Entry 5T0D (X-ray diffraction, 2.86 A resolution); this record covers chains A and D of the 6 polymer chains in the assembly.

== Chain A ==
Protein: Hemagglutinin
From: H6N1 subtype
UniProtKB: A0A0J9X268 (A0A0J9X268_9INFA); residues -1 to 331 here correspond to UniProt positions 1-333 (UniProt number = residue number + 2)
Chain sequence (333 residues; each row starts with the number of its first residue; numbers below 1 keep their minus sign (Ala-1 is residue -1)):
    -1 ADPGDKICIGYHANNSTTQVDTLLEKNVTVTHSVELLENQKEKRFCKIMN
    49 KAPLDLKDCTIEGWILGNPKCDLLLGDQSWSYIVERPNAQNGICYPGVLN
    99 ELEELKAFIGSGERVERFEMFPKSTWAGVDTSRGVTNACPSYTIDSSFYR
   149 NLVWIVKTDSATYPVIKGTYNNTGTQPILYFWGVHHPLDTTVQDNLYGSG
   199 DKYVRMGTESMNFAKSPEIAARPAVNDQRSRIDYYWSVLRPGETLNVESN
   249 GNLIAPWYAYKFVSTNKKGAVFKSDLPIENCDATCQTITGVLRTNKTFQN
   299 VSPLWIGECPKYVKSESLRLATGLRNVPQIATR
Not modelled in the structure: -1 to 0, 331
Disulfide bonds: Cys44-Cys279, Cys57-Cys69, Cys92-Cys137, Cys283-Cys307
Covalently attached groups: N-acetylglucosamine (NAG) linked to Asn25, Asn169
Sequence notes: engineered mutation Asp225 (Gly227 in A0A0J9X268)
From the paper describing this entry:
  - binding site for beta-D-galactopyranose: Asp225
  - mutagenesis - A222K/G225D, G225D: increased binding to human-type receptors
  - mutagenesis - G225D: abolished binding to avian-type receptors
  - mutagenesis - G225D: increased binding to human trachea epithelium
  - mutagenesis - G225D: abolished binding to chicken trachea
  - mutagenesis - G225D: decreased stability
  - mutagenesis - L186P, L186S, Q226L: decreased binding to avian-type receptors

== Chain D ==
Protein: Hemagglutinin HA2 chain
From: H6N1 subtype
UniProtKB: A0A0J9X267 (A0A0J9X267_9INFA); residues 1-180 here = UniProt positions 1-180
Chain sequence (180 residues; numbered 1 to 180; the number before each row is that of its first residue):
     1 GIFGAIAGFIEGGWTGMIDGWYGYHHENSQGSGYAADRESTQKAIDGITN
    51 KVNSIINKMNTQFEAVDHEFSNLERRIGNLNKRMEDGFLDVWTYNAELLV
   101 LLENERTLDLHDANVKNLYEKVKSQLRDNANDLGNGCFEFWHKCDNECME
   151 SVKNGTYDYPKYQKESKLNRQGIEGRLVPR
Not modelled in the structure: 174-180
Disulfide bonds: Cys144-Cys148

== Interface between chain A and chain D ==
Pairs across the interface - 13 pairs, chain A then chain D:
  Glu99(A) with Leu73(D)
  Glu101(A) with Arg76(D)
  Glu102(A) with Asn72(D); Leu73(D); Glu74(D), hydrogen bond (side chain-backbone); Arg75(D), hydrogen bond (side chain-backbone); Arg76(D), salt bridge
  Ala105(A) with Arg75(D); Arg76(D)
  Phe106(A) with Arg75(D)
  Ser109(A) with Arg75(D)
  Trp234(A) with Leu73(D), hydrophobic
  Arg238(A) with Asn72(D)

== Overview ==
8 residues of chain A and 5 residues of chain D are in contact, with 2 hydrogen bonds and 1 salt bridge. Polar
pairs include Glu102(A)-Arg76(D), Glu102(A)-Glu74(D) and Glu102(A)-Arg75(D). From the paper: a binding site
for beta-D-galactopyranose at Asp225(A); L186P, L186S and Q226L of chain A reduce binding to avian-type
receptors; 5 substitutions were tested in all.
Here chain A is Hemagglutinin and chain D is Hemagglutinin HA2 chain, both from H6N1 subtype. Entry 5T0D
(Crystal structure of H6 hemagglutinin G225D mutant from Taiwan (2013) H6N1 influenza virus in complex with
...) was determined by X-ray diffraction together with 5T08, 5T0B and 5T0E from the same study.
